7NNP - chains A and B of the 4 polymer chains in the assembly; structure by electron microscopy, 3.20 A resolution.

# Chain A
Protein: Potassium-transporting ATPase potassium-binding subunit
Organism: Escherichia coli
UniProt: A0A2S5ZPF1 (A0A2S5ZPF1_ECOLX); residues 1-557 here = UniProt positions 1-557
Amino-acid sequence (557 residues; numbered 1 to 557; the number before each row is that of its first residue):
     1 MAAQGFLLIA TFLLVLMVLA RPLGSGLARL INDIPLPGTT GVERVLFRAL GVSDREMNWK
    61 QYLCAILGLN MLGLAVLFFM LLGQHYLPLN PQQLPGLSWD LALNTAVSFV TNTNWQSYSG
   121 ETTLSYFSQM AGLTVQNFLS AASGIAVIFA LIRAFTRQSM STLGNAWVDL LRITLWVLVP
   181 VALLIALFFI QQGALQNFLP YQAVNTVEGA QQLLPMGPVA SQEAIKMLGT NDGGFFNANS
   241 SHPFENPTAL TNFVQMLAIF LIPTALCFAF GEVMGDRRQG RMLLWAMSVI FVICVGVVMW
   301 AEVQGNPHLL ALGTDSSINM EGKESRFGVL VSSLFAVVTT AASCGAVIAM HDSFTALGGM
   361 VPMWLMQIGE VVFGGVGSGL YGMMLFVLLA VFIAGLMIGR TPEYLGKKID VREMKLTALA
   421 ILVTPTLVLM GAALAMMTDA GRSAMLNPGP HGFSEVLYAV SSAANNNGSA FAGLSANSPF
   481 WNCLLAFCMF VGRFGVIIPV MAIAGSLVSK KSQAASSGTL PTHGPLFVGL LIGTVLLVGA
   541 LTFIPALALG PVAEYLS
Sequence notes: engineered mutation Asp232 (Gly in A0A2S5ZPF1)
Metal / ion sites: rubidium ion site 1: Asn112, Ser343; rubidium ion site 2: Asn112, Thr113, Thr230, Ser343, Cys344, Asn467; rubidium ion site 3 near Gly369 (its only coordinating residue here); rubidium ion site 4 near Asn465 (its only coordinating residue here)
From the paper describing this entry:
  - binding site for cardiolipin: Trp285

# Chain B
Protein: Potassium-transporting ATPase ATP-binding subunit
Organism: Escherichia coli
Notes: EC 7.2.2.6
UniProt: A0A024L5I2 (A0A024L5I2_ECOLX); residues 1-682 here = UniProt positions 1-682
Amino-acid sequence (682 residues; row label = number of the first residue in the row):
     1 MSRKQLALFE PTLVVQALKE AVKKLNPQAQ WRNPVMFIVW IGSLLTTCIS IAMASGAMPG
    61 NALFSAAISG WLWITVLFAN FAEALAEGRS KAQANSLKGV KKTAFARKLR EPKYGAAADK
   121 VPADQLRKGD IVLVEAGDII PCDGEVIEGG ASVDESAITG EAAPVIRESG GDFASVTGGT
   181 RILSDWLVIE CSVNPGETFL DRMIAMVEGA QRRKTPNEIA LTILLIALTI VFLLATATLW
   241 PFSAWGGNAV SVTVLVALLV CLIPTTIGGL LSAIGVAGMS RMLGANVIAT SGRAVEAAGD
   301 VDVLLLDKTG TITLGNRQAS EFIPAQGVDE KTLADAAQLA SLADETPEGR SIVILAKQRF
   361 NLRERDVQSL HATFVPFTAQ SRMSGINIDN RMIRKGSVDA IRRHVEANGG HFPTDVDQKV
   421 DQVARQGATP LVVVEGSRVL GVIALKDIVK GGIKERFAQL RKMGIKTVMI TGDNRLTAAA
   481 IAAEAGVDDF LAEATPEAKL ALIRQYQAEG RLVAMTGDGT NDAPALAQAD VAVAMNSGTQ
   541 AAKEAGNMVD LDSNPTKLIE VVHIGKQMLM TRGSLTTFSI ANDVAKYFAI IPAAFAATYP
   601 QLNALNIMCL HSPDSAILSA VIFNALIIVF LIPLALKGVS YKPLTASAML RRNLWIYGLG
   661 GLLVPFIGIK VIDLLLTVCG LV
Sequence notes: engineered mutation Ala162 (Ser in A0A024L5I2)
Metal / ion sites: rubidium ion: Ile263, Asn624
Residues lining bound ligands: AMP-PCP (ACP; phosphomethylphosphonic acid adenylate ester): Asp172, Asp307, Lys308, Thr309, Arg317, Asp344, Thr346, Glu348, Gly349, Phe377, Arg382, Met383, Ser384, Lys395, Gly396, Ser397, Thr429, Leu431, Thr471, Gly472, Asp473, Lys499, Asp518, Gly519, Asn521, Asp522
From the paper describing this entry:
  - binding site for cardiolipin: Arg651
  - catalytic residues: Asp307 (citing earlier work)
  - mutagenesis - L228R: unchanged catalytic activity
  - mutagenesis - F232A: increased catalytic activity

# How chain A and chain B interact
Pairs across the interface (88; chain A residue first):
  Leu389(A) - Leu224(B)  hydrophobic
  Phe392(A) - Ala220(B)  hydrophobic
  Phe392(A) - Leu221(B)
  Phe392(A) - Leu224(B)  hydrophobic
  Ile393(A) - Thr576(B)
  Ile393(A) - Thr577(B)
  Ala394(A) - Leu650(B)  hydrophobic
  Leu396(A) - Leu569(B)
  Leu396(A) - Met570(B)  hydrogen bond (backbone-backbone)
  Leu396(A) - Gly573(B)
  Met397(A) - Met570(B)
  Met397(A) - Gly573(B)
  Met397(A) - Thr577(B)  hydrogen bond
  Met397(A) - Asn653(B)
  Met397(A) - Leu654(B)  hydrophobic
  Ile398(A) - Lys566(B)
  Ile398(A) - Ala646(B)
  Ile398(A) - Leu650(B)  hydrophobic
  Gly399(A) - Lys566(B)
  Gly399(A) - Leu569(B)
  Gly399(A) - Met570(B)
  Arg400(A) - Asp300(B)
  Arg400(A) - Lys566(B)
  Arg400(A) - Leu569(B)
  Thr401(A) - Asp300(B)  hydrogen bond
  Pro402(A) - Asn217(B)
  Val411(A) - Pro216(B)
  Val411(A) - Ile219(B)  hydrophobic
  Val411(A) - Ile223(B)  hydrophobic
  Met414(A) - Ala220(B)  hydrophobic
  Met414(A) - Ile223(B)
  Lys415(A) - Ile223(B)
  Ala418(A) - Ala227(B)  hydrophobic
  Leu422(A) - Ala227(B)
  Leu422(A) - Ile230(B)  hydrophobic
  Leu422(A) - Val231(B)  hydrophobic
  Thr426(A) - Leu234(B)
  Leu429(A) - Leu234(B)  hydrophobic
  Leu429(A) - Ala235(B)
  Leu429(A) - Thr238(B)
  Ala432(A) - Phe242(B)  hydrophobic
  Ala433(A) - Thr238(B)
  Ala433(A) - Pro241(B)  hydrophobic
  Ala433(A) - Phe242(B)
  Met436(A) - Pro241(B)  hydrophobic
  Met436(A) - Phe242(B)  hydrophobic
  Met436(A) - Trp245(B)  hydrophobic
  Met437(A) - Pro241(B)  hydrophobic
  Arg442(A) - Trp245(B)
  Met445(A) - Trp245(B)
  Gly449(A) - Trp245(B)
  Pro450(A) - Tyr599(B)  hydrophobic
  Phe453(A) - Phe242(B)  hydrophobic
  Gln513(A) - Gly510(B)
  Ser516(A) - Asp302(B)  hydrogen bond
  Ser517(A) - Gly464(B)
  Gly518(A) - Ala646(B)
  Leu520(A) - Ala646(B)
  Leu520(A) - Ser647(B)
  Leu520(A) - Leu650(B)  hydrophobic
  Leu526(A) - Ser647(B)
  Leu526(A) - Arg651(B)
  Leu526(A) - Leu654(B)  hydrophobic
  Leu530(A) - Leu654(B)  hydrophobic
  Leu537(A) - Ile580(B)  hydrophobic
  Leu541(A) - Phe232(B)
  Leu541(A) - Ile580(B)
  Leu541(A) - Asp583(B)
  Leu541(A) - Tyr587(B)  hydrogen bond (backbone-side chain)
  Thr542(A) - Ala235(B)
  Pro545(A) - Ala235(B)
  Pro545(A) - Leu239(B)
  Pro545(A) - Tyr587(B)
  Ala548(A) - Ile591(B)  hydrophobic
  Ala548(A) - Leu602(B)
  Leu549(A) - Leu239(B)  hydrophobic
  Leu549(A) - Phe242(B)  hydrophobic
  Leu549(A) - Phe595(B)  hydrophobic
  Leu549(A) - Tyr599(B)  hydrophobic
  Val552(A) - Leu602(B)  hydrophobic
  Val552(A) - Leu605(B)  hydrophobic
  Ala553(A) - Tyr599(B)  hydrophobic
  Ala553(A) - Gln601(B)  hydrogen bond (backbone-side chain)
  Leu556(A) - Gln601(B)
  Leu556(A) - Leu602(B)  hydrophobic
  Leu556(A) - Ala604(B)  hydrophobic
  Leu556(A) - Leu605(B)  hydrophobic
  Ser557(A) - Gln601(B)
Also at the interface, not in a pair above, chain A (51 interface residues in all): Lys511, Ala514, Thr519, Pro521, Ile544, Ala546, Glu554
Also at the interface, not in a pair above, chain B (50 interface residues in all): Gly299, Ala508, Glu509, Ser574, Val584, Met649

# Summary
51 residues of chain A face 50 of chain B across their interface, with 6 hydrogen bonds. Polar contacts
include Met397(A)-Thr577(B), Thr401(A)-Asp300(B) and Ser516(A)-Asp302(B). Chain B binds AMP-PCP. Asn112(A) and
Ser343(A) form the rubidium ion site 1. From the paper: the catalytic residue Asp307(B); F232A of chain B
increases catalytic activity.
Chain A is Potassium-transporting ATPase potassium-binding subunit and chain B is Potassium-transporting
ATPase ATP-binding subunit, both from Escherichia coli; the structure, Rb-loaded cryo-EM structure of the
E1-ATP KdpFABC complex, was determined by electron microscopy, deposited together with 7NNL.
